7ZC6 - chains A and C of the 6 polymer chains in the assembly; structure by electron microscopy, 4.27 A resolution (low resolution: residue-level contacts below are approximate; hydrogen-bond / salt-bridge calls are withheld).

Chain A:
Name: RnfA
From: Clostridium tetanomorphum
Sequence (191 residues; each row starts with the number of its first residue):
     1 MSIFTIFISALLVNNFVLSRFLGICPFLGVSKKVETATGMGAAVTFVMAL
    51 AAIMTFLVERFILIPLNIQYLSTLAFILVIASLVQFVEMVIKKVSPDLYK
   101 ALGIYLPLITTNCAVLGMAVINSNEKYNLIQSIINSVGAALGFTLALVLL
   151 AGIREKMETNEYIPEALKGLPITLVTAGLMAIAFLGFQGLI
Bound ions: Fe ion: Cys25, Cys113 (shared with 2 residues of chain E)
What the authors report for this chain:
  - Fe ion coordination: Cys25, Cys113

Chain C:
Name: RnfC
From: Clostridium tetanomorphum
Sequence (435 residues; each row starts with the number of its first residue):
     1 MELLTFKNGVHPPHGKHYTENKPIEEYLPKGDIVIPMSQHIGAPAEPIVK
    51 KGDRVLVGQKIGEAKGFVSANIHASVSGTVKNVAPVTLFNGVKSTAVIIE
   101 NDGQYEEIETEKRDYTKLSNEEIINIIKEAGIVGMGGATFPTHVKLAPPP
   151 DKNIDSIVVNAAECEPYLTCDHRMMLEKTNEIVEGLKIVLKLFPKATGYI
   201 GIEDNKMNAIKAMQEAVKNIANIEVKAVKTKYPQGAEKQLIYAITKREVP
   251 SGGLPADAGCIVQNVDTIYEIYNAVVNGKPLTSRVVTVTGDAIKEPKNLR
   301 FKIGTSVRELVEAAGGFAEEPLKVISGGPMMGMAMYSLDVPSTKGTSGVL
   351 CLTKKVAEIEEESNCINCGKCVQVCPMNLMPTKLATASAVSNLDMFNEFS
   401 GRDCIECGCCSFVCPARRHLLQRIRSGKKAVSKKK
Bound ions: 4Fe-4S cluster Fe site 1: Cys365, Cys368, Cys371, Cys414; 4Fe-4S cluster Fe site 2: Cys375, Cys404, Cys407, Cys410
Ligand contacts:
  - FMN (flavin mononucleotide): Gly134, Met135, Gly136, Gly137, Ala138, Lys145, Asn160, Ala162, Glu163, Cys164, Tyr232, Pro233, Gly235, Ala236, Glu237, Val262, Gln263, Asn264, Thr267, Met331, Ile405, Cys407
  - 4Fe-4S cluster (SF4), molecule 1: Cys365, Ile366, Asn367, Cys368, Gly369, Lys370, Cys371, Thr382, Cys414, Pro415, Ala416, Arg418, Leu420
  - 4Fe-4S cluster (SF4), molecule 2: Cys375, Pro376, Leu379, Pro381, Cys404, Ile405, Glu406, Cys407, Gly408, Cys409, Cys410, Leu421

How chain A and chain C interact:
Pairs across the interface (4; chain A residue first):
  Thr159(A) with Thr386(C)
  Glu161(A) with Ala389(C)
  Tyr162(A) with Asn364(C); Arg418(C)
Also at the interface, not in a pair above, chain A (4 interface residues in all): Lys156
Also at the interface, not in a pair above, chain C (6 interface residues in all): Asn367, Val390

In short:
4 residues of chain A face 6 of chain C across their interface. Bound to chain C: 4Fe-4S cluster and flavin
mononucleotide. Cys25(A) and Cys113(A) form the Fe ion site. Cys365(C), Cys368(C), Cys371(C) and Cys414(C)
form the 4Fe-4S cluster Fe site 1. From the paper: Fe ion coordination by Cys25(A) and Cys113(A).
Chain A is RnfA and chain C is RnfC, both from Clostridium tetanomorphum; the structure, Na+ - translocating
ferredoxin: NAD+ reductase (Rnf) of C. tetanomorphum, was determined by electron microscopy.
